Entry 8QVY (X-ray diffraction, 2.64 A resolution); this record covers chains B and E of the 6 polymer chains in the assembly.

[Chain B (and E)]
Protein: Nucleoside diphosphate kinase 3
Source organism: Homo sapiens
Notes: chain E of this document is another copy of the same molecule, construct and numbering; everything in this record applies to it too
UniProtKB: Q13232 (NDK3_HUMAN); numbering as in UniProt (aligned over 18-169)
Sequence (155 residues; row label = number of the first residue in the row):
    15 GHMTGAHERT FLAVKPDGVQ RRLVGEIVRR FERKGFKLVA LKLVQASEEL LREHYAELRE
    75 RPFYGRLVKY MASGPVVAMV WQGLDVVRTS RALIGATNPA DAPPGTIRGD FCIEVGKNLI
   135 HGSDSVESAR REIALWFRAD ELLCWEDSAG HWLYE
Unresolved in the structure: 15-17
Differences from the reference sequence: expression tag (15-17)
Swiss-Prot annotation at these positions:
  - active site: His135 (Pros-phosphohistidine intermediate)
  - binding site (ADP): Lys29, Arg105, Thr111, Arg122, Val129, Asn132
  - mutagenesis: Glu40 (E40D: Impairs hexamerization; when associated with D-46. Decreases mitochondrial tethering activity; when associated with D-46), Glu46 (E46D: Impairs hexamerization; when associated with D-40. Decreases mitochondrial tethering activity; when associated with D-40), His135 (H135Q: Lacks of nucleoside diphosphate kinase activity. Does not affect mitochondrial fusion activity)
What the authors report for this chain:
  - catalytic residues: His135 (proposed by the authors, not directly observed)
  - binding site for phosphate ion: Lys29, Tyr69, Arg105, Asn132, His135, Gly136
  - post-translational modification sites: His135

[Interface between chain B and chain E]
Residue-residue contacts (55):
  Val33(B) with Trp159(E), hydrophobic
  Gln34(B) with Trp159(E); Glu160(E), hydrogen bond (side chain-backbone); Ser162(E), hydrogen bond
  Arg36(B) with Glu46(E); Gly49(E), hydrogen bond (side chain-backbone); Phe50(E), hydrogen bond (side chain-backbone); Trp159(E); Asp161(E), salt bridge; Ala163(E)
  Leu37(B) with Glu46(E), hydrogen bond (backbone-side chain)
  Val38(B) with Glu46(E), hydrogen bond (backbone-side chain)
  Gly39(B) with Gly39(E); Val42(E); Glu46(E), hydrogen bond (backbone-side chain)
  Val42(B) with Gly39(E)
  Arg43(B) with Gly39(E); Glu40(E), salt bridge; Arg43(E)
  Glu46(B) with Arg36(E); Leu37(E), hydrogen bond (side chain-backbone); Val38(E), hydrogen bond (side chain-backbone); Gly39(E), hydrogen bond (side chain-backbone)
  Gly49(B) with Arg36(E), hydrogen bond (backbone-side chain)
  Phe50(B) with Arg36(E)
  Leu52(B) with Leu57(E)
  Val53(B) with Leu57(E)
  Ala54(B) with Leu57(E)
  Leu55(B) with Leu55(E), hydrophobic; Lys56(E); Leu57(E), hydrogen bond (backbone-backbone); Val91(E), hydrophobic
  Lys56(B) with Leu55(E)
  Leu57(B) with Leu52(E); Val53(E); Ala54(E); Leu55(E), hydrogen bond (backbone-backbone); Leu157(E), hydrophobic
  Val58(B) with Leu157(E)
  Gln59(B) with Leu157(E)
  Pro89(B) with Leu157(E), hydrophobic; Trp159(E), hydrophobic
  Val91(B) with Leu55(E), hydrophobic
  Leu157(B) with Leu57(E), hydrophobic; Val58(E); Gln59(E)
  Trp159(B) with Val33(E), hydrophobic; Gln34(E); Arg36(E); Pro89(E), hydrophobic
  Glu160(B) with Gln34(E), hydrogen bond (backbone-side chain)
  Asp161(B) with Arg36(E), salt bridge
  Ser162(B) with Gln34(E), hydrogen bond
  Ala163(B) with Arg36(E)
  Leu167(B) with Arg36(E)
Interface residues without a listed pair, chain B (30 interface residues in all): Glu40, Glu155
Interface residues without a listed pair, chain E (30 interface residues in all): Lys51, Leu167

[Summary]
Chain B and chain E each contribute 30 residues to their interface; the contacts include 15 hydrogen bonds and
3 salt bridges. Polar pairs include Arg36(B)-Asp161(E), Arg43(B)-Glu40(E) and Gln34(B)-Glu160(E). The paper
reports the catalytic residue His135(B); a binding site for phosphate ion at Lys29(B), Tyr69(B) and Arg105(B)
among others.
Chain B and chain E are both Nucleoside diphosphate kinase 3 (Homo sapiens); the structure, Human NDPK-C
unliganded, was determined by X-ray diffraction together with 8QVZ, 8QW0, 8QW1, 8QW2 and 8QW3 from the same
study.
